PDB entry 7X2W | electron microscopy, 3.24 A resolution | chains A and C of the 6 polymer chains in the assembly

# Chain A
Protein: Virion protein 1
From: Coxsackievirus B1
UniProtKB: W8GTF7 (W8GTF7_9ENTO); residues 1-278 here = UniProt positions 1-278
Amino-acid sequence (278 residues; row label = number of the first residue in the row):
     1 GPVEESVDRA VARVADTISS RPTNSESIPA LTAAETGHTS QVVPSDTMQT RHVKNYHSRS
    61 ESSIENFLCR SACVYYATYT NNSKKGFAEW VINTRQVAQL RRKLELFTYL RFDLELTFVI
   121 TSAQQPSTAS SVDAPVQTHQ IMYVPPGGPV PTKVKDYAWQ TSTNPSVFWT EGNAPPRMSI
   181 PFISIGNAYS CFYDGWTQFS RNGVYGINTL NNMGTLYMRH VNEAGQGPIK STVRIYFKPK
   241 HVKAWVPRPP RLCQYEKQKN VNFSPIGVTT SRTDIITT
Not modelled in the structure: 1-11
Construct notes: conflict Lys-84 (Glu in W8GTF7)

# Chain C
Protein: VP3
From: Coxsackievirus B1
Notes: EC 3.4.22.29, 3.6.1.15, 3.4.22.28, 2.7.7.48
UniProtKB: L7UV52 (L7UV52_9ENTO); residues 1-238 here correspond to UniProt positions 333-570 (UniProt number = residue number + 332)
Amino-acid sequence (238 residues; numbered 1 to 238; the number before each row is that of its first residue):
     1 GLPVMTTPGS TQFLTSDDFQ SPSAMPQFDV TPEMQIPGRV NNLMEIAEVD SVVPVNNTED
    61 NVSSLKAYQI PVQSNSDNGK QVFGFPLQPG ANNVLNRTLL GEILNYYTHW SGSIKLTFMF
   121 CGSAMATGKF LLAYSPPGAG VPKNRKDAML GTHVIWDVGL QSSCVLCVPW ISQTHYRYVV
   181 EDEYTAAGYV TCWYQTNIVV PADVQSSCDI LCFVSACNDF SVRMLKDTPF IRQDTFYQ

# Chain A / chain C interface
Residue-residue contacts (156):
  Val-14(A) / Phe-220(C)
  Ala-15(A) / Asn-218(C)
  Ala-15(A) / Asp-219(C)
  Ala-30(A) / Ser-163(C)
  Ala-30(A) / Cys-164(C)
  Ala-30(A) / Val-165(C)  hydrogen bond (backbone-backbone)
  Leu-31(A) / Ser-163(C)
  Thr-32(A) / Gln-161(C)
  Thr-32(A) / Ser-162(C)
  Thr-32(A) / Ser-163(C)  hydrogen bond (backbone-backbone)
  Thr-32(A) / Val-165(C)
  Ala-33(A) / Ser-163(C)
  Ala-34(A) / Met-119(C)  hydrophobic
  Ala-34(A) / Ser-163(C)  hydrogen bond (backbone-side chain)
  Glu-35(A) / Ser-162(C)  hydrogen bond
  Thr-39(A) / Glu-48(C)
  Thr-39(A) / Asp-50(C)
  Ser-40(A) / Lys-115(C)  hydrogen bond (backbone-side chain)
  Ser-40(A) / Thr-117(C)
  Ser-40(A) / Val-165(C)
  Val-42(A) / Lys-115(C)
  Val-42(A) / Val-165(C)  hydrophobic
  Val-42(A) / Cys-217(C)
  Val-43(A) / Asn-218(C)
  Pro-44(A) / Ser-113(C)
  Pro-44(A) / Cys-167(C)
  Met-48(A) / Pro-169(C)  hydrophobic
  His-57(A) / Ser-111(C)
  His-57(A) / His-175(C)  hydrogen bond
  His-57(A) / Tyr-176(C)
  Ser-58(A) / Ser-221(C)  hydrogen bond (backbone-side chain)
  Arg-59(A) / Asn-42(C)  hydrogen bond (backbone-side chain)
  Arg-59(A) / Met-44(C)
  Arg-59(A) / Glu-48(C)  salt bridge
  Arg-59(A) / Cys-217(C)
  Arg-59(A) / Asn-218(C)
  Arg-59(A) / Phe-220(C)  hydrogen bond (side chain-backbone)
  Glu-61(A) / Tyr-107(C)  hydrogen bond (backbone-side chain)
  Glu-61(A) / Arg-223(C)
  Glu-61(A) / Met-224(C)  hydrogen bond (side chain-backbone)
  Ser-62(A) / Asn-42(C)  hydrogen bond
  Ser-62(A) / Leu-43(C)  hydrogen bond (backbone-backbone)
  Ser-62(A) / Met-44(C)
  Ser-62(A) / Tyr-107(C)
  Ser-62(A) / Val-222(C)
  Ser-63(A) / Asn-42(C)
  Ile-64(A) / Val-40(C)
  Ile-64(A) / Asn-41(C)
  Ile-64(A) / Asn-42(C)
  Ile-64(A) / Leu-43(C)  hydrophobic
  Asn-66(A) / Leu-225(C)
  Phe-67(A) / Leu-43(C)  hydrophobic
  Phe-67(A) / Tyr-107(C)
  Phe-67(A) / Leu-225(C)  hydrophobic
  Arg-70(A) / Thr-15(C)
  Arg-70(A) / Leu-225(C)
  Ser-71(A) / Phe-13(C)
  Ser-71(A) / Thr-15(C)  hydrogen bond (backbone-backbone)
  Tyr-75(A) / Phe-236(C)  hydrophobic
  Tyr-76(A) / Phe-236(C)  hydrophobic
  Arg-95(A) / Tyr-237(C)
  Gln-96(A) / Gln-233(C)  hydrogen bond (backbone-side chain)
  Gln-96(A) / Phe-236(C)
  Gln-96(A) / Tyr-237(C)  hydrogen bond (backbone-backbone)
  Gln-96(A) / Gln-238(C)
  Val-97(A) / Gln-233(C)
  Val-97(A) / Tyr-237(C)
  Ala-98(A) / Ile-231(C)
  Ala-98(A) / Arg-232(C)
  Ala-98(A) / Gln-233(C)
  Ala-98(A) / Tyr-237(C)
  Gln-99(A) / Asp-227(C)
  Gln-99(A) / Ile-231(C)
  Arg-101(A) / Tyr-237(C)
  Arg-102(A) / Arg-97(C)
  Arg-102(A) / Glu-102(C)  salt bridge
  Arg-102(A) / Tyr-106(C)  hydrogen bond
  Arg-102(A) / Ile-231(C)
  Lys-103(A) / Tyr-106(C)
  Phe-107(A) / Val-40(C)  hydrophobic
  Arg-111(A) / Val-30(C)
  Arg-111(A) / Thr-31(C)  hydrogen bond (side chain-backbone)
  Arg-111(A) / Glu-33(C)
  Glu-115(A) / Ser-21(C)  hydrogen bond
  Thr-117(A) / Phe-13(C)
  Tyr-143(A) / Met-25(C)  hydrophobic
  Ala-174(A) / Thr-11(C)
  Arg-177(A) / Phe-13(C)
  Arg-177(A) / Asp-17(C)  salt bridge
  Arg-177(A) / Phe-19(C)
  Arg-177(A) / Ser-21(C)
  Met-178(A) / Ser-21(C)
  Met-178(A) / Pro-22(C)
  Met-178(A) / Ala-24(C)  hydrophobic
  Ser-179(A) / Ser-21(C)
  Ser-179(A) / Pro-22(C)  hydrogen bond (backbone-backbone)
  Ser-179(A) / Ser-23(C)  hydrogen bond (backbone-side chain)
  Ser-179(A) / Ala-24(C)  hydrogen bond (backbone-backbone)
  Pro-181(A) / Phe-28(C)  hydrophobic
  Phe-182(A) / Phe-28(C)
  Phe-182(A) / Val-30(C)
  Ile-183(A) / Phe-28(C)  hydrophobic
  Ser-184(A) / Thr-31(C)  hydrogen bond (backbone-side chain)
  Ile-185(A) / Thr-31(C)
  Gly-186(A) / Thr-31(C)
  Asn-187(A) / Thr-31(C)
  Asn-187(A) / Pro-32(C)
  Asn-187(A) / Met-34(C)  hydrogen bond
  Lys-238(A) / Asp-17(C)
  Lys-243(A) / Glu-33(C)
  Lys-243(A) / Arg-39(C)
  Ala-244(A) / Arg-39(C)
  Ala-244(A) / Val-40(C)  hydrogen bond (backbone-backbone)
  Trp-245(A) / Ile-36(C)  hydrogen bond (side chain-backbone)
  Trp-245(A) / Gly-38(C)
  Trp-245(A) / Arg-39(C)
  Val-246(A) / Pro-37(C)
  Val-246(A) / Gly-38(C)  hydrogen bond (backbone-backbone)
  Pro-247(A) / Gly-38(C)
  Pro-247(A) / Ile-46(C)  hydrophobic
  Pro-250(A) / Glu-102(C)
  Leu-252(A) / Arg-97(C)
  Gln-254(A) / Phe-230(C)  hydrogen bond (side chain-backbone)
  Gln-254(A) / Ile-231(C)
  Gln-254(A) / Arg-232(C)
  Tyr-255(A) / Tyr-237(C)
  Gln-258(A) / Tyr-237(C)
  Gln-258(A) / Gln-238(C)
  Gly-267(A) / Val-62(C)
  Val-268(A) / Val-62(C)  hydrogen bond (backbone-backbone)
  Val-268(A) / Tyr-68(C)
  Val-268(A) / Arg-97(C)
  Thr-269(A) / Pro-54(C)
  Thr-269(A) / Asn-57(C)  hydrogen bond
  Thr-269(A) / Val-62(C)
  Thr-269(A) / Asn-93(C)
  Thr-269(A) / Arg-97(C)
  Thr-270(A) / Asn-93(C)  hydrogen bond (backbone-side chain)
  Ser-271(A) / Asn-57(C)
  Ser-271(A) / Glu-59(C)
  Ser-271(A) / Asn-93(C)
  Arg-272(A) / Val-55(C)  hydrogen bond (side chain-backbone)
  Arg-272(A) / Asn-57(C)
  Arg-272(A) / Thr-58(C)
  Arg-272(A) / Gly-84(C)  hydrogen bond (side chain-backbone)
  Arg-272(A) / Phe-85(C)
  Arg-272(A) / Asn-93(C)
  Arg-272(A) / Val-94(C)
  Asp-274(A) / Asn-57(C)
  Ile-275(A) / Asn-56(C)
  Ile-275(A) / Val-82(C)
  Ile-275(A) / Phe-83(C)
  Ile-275(A) / Gly-84(C)  hydrogen bond (backbone-backbone)
  Ile-276(A) / Gly-84(C)
  Thr-277(A) / Gly-84(C)
  Thr-278(A) / Pro-86(C)
Other interface residues (no listed pair), chain A (88 interface residues in all): Gln-41, Thr-47, Asn-55, Val-74, Tyr-109, Val-119, Pro-165, Pro-175, Ile-180, Ala-188, Tyr-236, Lys-240, Arg-251, Glu-256, Lys-257
Other interface residues (no listed pair), chain C (93 interface residues in all): Ser-16, Val-49, Ser-63, Ala-67, Ile-70, Pro-71, Gln-81, Leu-99, Val-141, Thr-152, Trp-156, Asp-157, Tyr-189, Phe-213, Thr-228

# Overview
88 residues of chain A and 93 residues of chain C are in contact, with 34 hydrogen bonds and 3 salt bridges.
Polar pairs include Arg-59(A)/Glu-48(C), Arg-102(A)/Glu-102(C) and Arg-177(A)/Asp-17(C).
Chain A is Virion protein 1 and chain C is VP3, both from Coxsackievirus B1; the structure, Cryo-EM structure
of Coxsackievirus B1 pre-A particle in complex with nAb 8A10 (CVB1-pre-A:8A10), was determined by electron
microscopy (same publication as 7X2G, 7X2I, 7X2O, 7X2T, 7X35, 7X37 and 7 further entries).
